PDB entry 3L68 | X-ray diffraction, 1.75 A resolution | chain A

== Chain A ==
Molecule: Xenobiotic reductase A
Source organism: Pseudomonas putida
Notes: EC 1.6.99.1; engineered mutation(s): C25S
Sequence (363 residues; each row starts with the number of its first residue):
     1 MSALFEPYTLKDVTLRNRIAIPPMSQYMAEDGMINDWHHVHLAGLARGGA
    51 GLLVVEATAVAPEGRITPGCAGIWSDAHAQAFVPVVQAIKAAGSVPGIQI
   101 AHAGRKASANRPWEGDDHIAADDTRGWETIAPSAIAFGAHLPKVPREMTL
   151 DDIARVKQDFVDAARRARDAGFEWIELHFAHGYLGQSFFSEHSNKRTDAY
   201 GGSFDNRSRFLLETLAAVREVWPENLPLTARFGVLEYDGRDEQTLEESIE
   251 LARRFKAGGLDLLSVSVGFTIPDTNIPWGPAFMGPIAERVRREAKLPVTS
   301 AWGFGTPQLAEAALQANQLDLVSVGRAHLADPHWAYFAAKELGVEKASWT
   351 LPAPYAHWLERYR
Disordered / not traced: 1-2, 361-363
Residues lining bound ligands:
  - coumarin (COU), molecule 1: Ser-25, Tyr-27, Ile-66, His-178, His-181, Tyr-183, Trp-358
  - coumarin (COU), molecule 2: Met-28, Trp-37, Arg-47, Ala-91, Ala-92, Pro-352
  - coumarin (COU), molecule 3: Arg-326, Ala-327, Ala-330, Tyr-336, Trp-358, Leu-359
  - FMN (flavin mononucleotide): Pro-22, Pro-23, Met-24, Ser-25, Glu-56, Ala-57, Gln-99, His-178, His-181, Arg-231, Ala-301, Trp-302, Gly-303, Ser-323, Val-324, Gly-325, Arg-326, Leu-329, Trp-358

== Overview ==
Chain A binds 3 copies of coumarin and flavin mononucleotide.
Chain A is Xenobiotic reductase A (Pseudomonas putida); the structure, Xenobiotic Reductase A - C25S variant
with coumarin, was determined by X-ray diffraction, deposited together with 3L5L, 3L5M, 3L65, 3L66 and 3L67.
